Entry 5NAS (X-ray diffraction, 2.08 A resolution); this record covers chains A and B of the 4 polymer chains in the assembly.

# Chain A (and B)
Molecule: 14-3-3 protein zeta/delta
Organism: Homo sapiens
Notes: chain B of this document is another copy of the same molecule, construct and numbering; everything in this record applies to it too
UniProt: P63104 (1433Z_HUMAN); residue numbers follow UniProt; this construct covers 1-230
Amino-acid sequence (232 residues; each row starts with the number of its first residue; numbers below 1 keep their minus sign (Gly-1 is residue -1)):
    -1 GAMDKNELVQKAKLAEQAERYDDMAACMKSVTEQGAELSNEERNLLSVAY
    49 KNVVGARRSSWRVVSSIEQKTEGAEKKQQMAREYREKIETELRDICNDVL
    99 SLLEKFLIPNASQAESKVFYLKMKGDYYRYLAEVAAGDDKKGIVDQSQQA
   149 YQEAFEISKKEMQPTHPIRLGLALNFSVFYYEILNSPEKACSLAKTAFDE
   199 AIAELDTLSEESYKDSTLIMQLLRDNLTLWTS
Not modelled in the structure: -1 to 0
Differences from the reference sequence: expression tag (-1 to 0)

# Interface between chain A and chain B
Contacting residue pairs (35):
  Glu5(A) - Met78(B)
  Gln8(A) - Lys75(B)
  Gln8(A) - Met78(B)
  Lys9(A) - Met78(B)
  Lys9(A) - Tyr82(B)
  Leu12(A) - Lys75(B)
  Leu12(A) - Met78(B)  hydrophobic
  Leu12(A) - Ala79(B)  hydrophobic
  Ala13(A) - Tyr82(B)
  Gln15(A) - Val61(B)
  Ala16(A) - Ser58(B)  hydrogen bond (backbone-side chain)
  Ala16(A) - Val62(B)  hydrophobic
  Arg18(A) - Ser58(B)
  Arg18(A) - Tyr82(B)  hydrogen bond
  Arg18(A) - Ile86(B)
  Arg18(A) - Glu89(B)  salt bridge
  Asp21(A) - Tyr82(B)  hydrogen bond
  Asp21(A) - Lys85(B)  salt bridge
  Ser58(A) - Ala16(B)  hydrogen bond (side chain-backbone)
  Ser58(A) - Arg18(B)
  Val61(A) - Gln15(B)
  Val62(A) - Ala16(B)  hydrophobic
  Ile65(A) - Leu12(B)  hydrophobic
  Met78(A) - Glu5(B)
  Met78(A) - Gln8(B)
  Met78(A) - Lys9(B)
  Met78(A) - Leu12(B)  hydrophobic
  Ala79(A) - Leu12(B)  hydrophobic
  Tyr82(A) - Leu12(B)  hydrophobic
  Tyr82(A) - Ala13(B)
  Tyr82(A) - Arg18(B)  hydrogen bond
  Tyr82(A) - Asp21(B)  hydrogen bond
  Lys85(A) - Asp21(B)  salt bridge
  Ile86(A) - Arg18(B)
  Glu89(A) - Arg18(B)  salt bridge
Other interface residues (no listed pair), chain A (20 interface residues in all): Lys75
Other interface residues (no listed pair), chain B (21 interface residues in all): Arg55, Ile65

# Summary
20 residues of chain A face 21 of chain B across their interface; the contacts include 6 hydrogen bonds and 4
salt bridges. Polar contacts include Arg18(A)-Glu89(B), Asp21(A)-Lys85(B) and Ala16(A)-Ser58(B).
Both chains are 14-3-3 protein zeta/delta (Homo sapiens). Entry 5NAS (Crystal structure of human 14-3-3 zeta
in complex with PI4KIIIB peptide) was determined by X-ray diffraction.
